4G7S - chains B and C of the 3 polymer chains in the assembly; structure by X-ray diffraction, 2.00 A resolution.

== Chain B ==
Protein: Cytochrome c oxidase subunit 2
From: Thermus thermophilus
Notes: EC 1.9.3.1
UniProt: Q5SJ80 (COX2_THET8); residue numbers follow UniProt; this construct covers 1-168
Amino-acid sequence (168 residues; each row starts with the number of its first residue):
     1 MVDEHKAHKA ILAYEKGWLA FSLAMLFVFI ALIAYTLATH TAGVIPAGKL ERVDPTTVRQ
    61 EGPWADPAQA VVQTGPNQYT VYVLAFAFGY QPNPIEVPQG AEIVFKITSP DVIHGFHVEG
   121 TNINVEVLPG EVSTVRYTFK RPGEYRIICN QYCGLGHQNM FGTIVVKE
Unresolved in the structure: 1-2
Metal / ion sites: dinuclear copper ion: H114, C149, Q151, C153, H157, M160
UniProt features mapped onto this chain:
  - binding site (Cu cation): H114, C149, C153, H157

== Chain C ==
Protein: Cytochrome c oxidase polypeptide 2A
From: Thermus thermophilus
Notes: EC 1.9.3.1
UniProt: P82543 (COXA_THET8); residues 1-34 here = UniProt positions 1-34
Amino-acid sequence (34 residues; numbered 1 to 34; the number before each row is that of its first residue):
     1 MEEKPKGALA VILVLTLTIL VFWLGVYAVF FARG
Unresolved in the structure: 1-3
UniProt features mapped onto this chain:
  - modified residue: M1 (N-formylmethionine)

== Chain B / chain C interface ==
Residue-residue contacts - 32 pairs, chain B then chain C:
  A10(B) with P5(C)
  Y14(B) with K4(C); P5(C); L9(C), hydrophobic
  W18(B) with I12(C), hydrophobic; L15(C), hydrophobic; T16(C)
  F21(B) with T16(C)
  M25(B) with I19(C), hydrophobic; L20(C), hydrophobic
  F29(B) with I19(C), hydrophobic; L20(C), hydrophobic; W23(C)
  L32(B) with W23(C), hydrophobic; Y27(C), hydrogen bond (backbone-side chain)
  I33(B) with W23(C), hydrophobic
  Y35(B) with Y27(C); F31(C), hydrophobic
  T36(B) with Y27(C); F30(C); F31(C)
  H40(B) with G34(C), hydrogen bond (side chain-backbone)
  T41(B) with F30(C); F31(C)
  G120(B) with R33(C)
  T121(B) with R33(C)
  N122(B) with F30(C), hydrogen bond (side chain-backbone); R33(C), hydrogen bond (backbone-backbone); G34(C)
  Y137(B) with R33(C), hydrogen bond (side chain-backbone); G34(C), hydrogen bond (side chain-backbone)
  K140(B) with G34(C), hydrogen bond (side chain-backbone)
Interface residues without a listed pair, chain B (19 interface residues in all): I11, T39

== Summary ==
The interface between chain B and chain C involves 19 residues on one side and 14 on the other; the contacts
include 7 hydrogen bonds. Among the polar pairs are L32(B)-Y27(C), H40(B)-G34(C) and N122(B)-F30(C). From
UniProt: 4 Cu cation-binding residues on chain B.
Chain B is Cytochrome c oxidase subunit 2 and chain C is Cytochrome c oxidase polypeptide 2A, both from
Thermus thermophilus; the structure, Structure of Recombinant Cytochrome ba3 Oxidase mutant V236I from Thermus
thermophilus, was determined by X-ray diffraction.
